Entry 7VGI (electron microscopy, 3.36 A resolution); this record covers chains A and B.

# Chain A
Name: Cell cycle control protein 50A
From: Homo sapiens
Reference sequence: Q9NV96 (CC50A_HUMAN); numbering as in UniProt (aligned over 1-361)
Amino-acid sequence (370 residues; each row starts with the number of its first residue; numbers below 1 keep their minus sign (Met-2 is residue -2)):
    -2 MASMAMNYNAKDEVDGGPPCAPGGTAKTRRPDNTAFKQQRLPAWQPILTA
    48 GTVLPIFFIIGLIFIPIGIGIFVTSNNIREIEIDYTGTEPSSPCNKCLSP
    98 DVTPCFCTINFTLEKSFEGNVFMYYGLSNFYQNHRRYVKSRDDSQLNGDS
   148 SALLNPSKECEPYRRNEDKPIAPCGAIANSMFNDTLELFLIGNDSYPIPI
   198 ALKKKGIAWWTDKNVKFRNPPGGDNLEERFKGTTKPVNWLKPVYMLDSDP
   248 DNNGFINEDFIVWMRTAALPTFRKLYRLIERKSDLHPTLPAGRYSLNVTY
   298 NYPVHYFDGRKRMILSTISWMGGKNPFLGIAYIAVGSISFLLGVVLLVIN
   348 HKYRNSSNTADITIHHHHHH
Disordered / not traced: -2 to 23, 355-367
Construct notes: initiating methionine (-2); expression tag (-1 to 0, 362-367)
Disulfide bonds: Cys91-Cys104
Glycans and other covalent adducts: N-acetylglucosamine (NAG) linked to Asn107, Asn294; glycan linked to Asn180

# Chain B
Name: Phospholipid-transporting ATPase IC
From: Homo sapiens
Notes: EC 7.6.2.1
Reference sequence: O43520 (AT8B1_HUMAN); numbering as in UniProt (aligned over 1-1251)
Amino-acid sequence (1294 residues; numbered -42 to 1251; the number before each row is that of its first residue; numbers below 1 keep their minus sign (Met-42 is residue -42)):
   -42 MASWSHPQFEKGGGARGGSGGGSWSHPQFEKGFDYKDDDDKGTMSTERDS
     8 ETTFDEDSQPNDEVVPYSDDETEDELDDQGSAVEPEQNRVNREAEENREP
    58 FRKECTWQVKANDRKYHEQPHFMNTKFLCIKESKYANNAIKTYKYNAFTF
   108 IPMNLFEQFKRAANLYFLALLILQAVPQISTLAWYTTLVPLLVVLGVTAI
   158 KDLVDDVARHKMDKEINNRTCEVIKDGRFKVAKWKEIQVGDVIRLKKNDF
   208 VPADILLLSSSEPNSLCYVETAELDGETNLKFKMSLEITDQYLQREDTLA
   258 TFDGFIECEEPNNRLDKFTGTLFWRNTSFPLDADKILLRGCVIRNTDFCH
   308 GLVIFAGADTKIMKNSGKTRFKRTKIDYLMNYMVYTIFVVLILLSAGLAI
   358 GHAYWEAQVGNSSWYLYDGEDDTPSYRGFLIFWGYIIVLNTMVPISLYVS
   408 VEVIRLGQSHFINWDLQMYYAEKDTPAKARTTTLNEQLGQIHYIFSDKTG
   458 TLTQNIMTFKKCCINGQIYGDHRDASQHNHNKIEQVDFSWNTYADGKLAF
   508 YDHYLIEQIQSGKEPEVRQFFFLLAVCHTVMVDRTDGQLNYQAASPDEGA
   558 LVNAARNFGFAFLARTQNTITISELGTERTYNVLAILDFNSDRKRMSIIV
   608 RTPEGNIKLYCKGADTVIYERLHRMNPTKQETQDALDIFANETLRTLCLC
   658 YKEIEEKEFTEWNKKFMAASVASTNRDEALDKVYEEIEKDLILLGATAIE
   708 DKLQDGVPETISKLAKADIKIWVLTGDKKETAENIGFACELLTEDTTICY
   758 GEDINSLLHARMENQRNRGGVYAKFAPPVQESFFPPGGNRALIITGSWLN
   808 EILLEKKTKRNKILKLKFPRTEEERRMRTQSKRRLEAKKEQRQKNFVDLA
   858 CECSAVICCRVTPKQKAMVVDLVKRYKKAITLAIGDGANDVNMIKTAHIG
   908 VGISGQEGMQAVMSSDYSFAQFRYLQRLLLVHGRWSYIRMCKFLRYFFYK
   958 NFAFTLVHFWYSFFNGYSAQTAYEDWFITLYNVLYTSLPVLLMGLLDQDV
  1008 SDKLSLRFPGLYIVGQRDLLFNYKRFFVSLLHGVLTSMILFFIPLGAYLQ
  1058 TVGQDGEAPSDYQSFAVTIASALVITVNFQIGLDTSYWTFVNAFSIFGSI
  1108 ALYFGIMFDFHSAGIHVLFPSAFQFTGTASNALRQPYIWLTIILAVAVCL
  1158 LPVVAIRFLSMTIWPSESDKIQKHRKRLKAEEQWQRRQQVFRRGVSTRRS
  1208 AYAFSHQRGYADLISSGRSIRKKRSPLDAIVADGTAEYRRTGDS
Disordered / not traced: -42 to 14, 28-60, 1116-1133, 1228-1251
Construct notes: initiating methionine (-42); expression tag (-41 to 0)
Modified positions: Asp454 (aspartyl phosphate; PHD)
Glycans and other covalent adducts: N-acetylglucosamine (NAG) linked to Asn368
Ion coordination: Mg2+: Asp454, Thr456, Asp893
From the paper describing this entry:
  - post-translational modification sites: Asp454
  - Mg2+ coordination: Asp454, Thr456, Asp893
  - mutagenesis - E234Q, K813G/K814S/K816G/R817S/K819S: decreased catalytic activity
  - catalytic residues: Glu234 (proposed by the authors, not directly observed)
  - mutagenesis - K822S/K824S/R827G/R832G/R833S/R835G, K839G/R840S/R841G/K845S/K846S, K1177E/K1180E/H1181D/R1182E/K1183E/R1184E/K1186E, R1194T/R1199S/R1200S/R1206S: unchanged catalytic activity
  - disease-associated variants - S403Y, S994R (citing earlier work)
  - mutagenesis - T143A, T144A, N397A, N397Q, S403Y, N989A, S994R: decreased catalytic activity on PS dissolved in TC
  - specificity-determining residues: Asn397 (by similarity / conservation)

# How chain A and chain B interact
Pairs across the interface (132; chain A residue first):
  Lys24(A) - Lys430(B)
  Lys24(A) - Asp431(B)  hydrogen bond (backbone-backbone)
  Lys24(A) - Thr432(B)
  Lys24(A) - Pro433(B)
  Thr25(A) - Pro433(B)
  Arg26(A) - Asp431(B)  salt bridge
  Arg27(A) - Leu423(B)
  Arg27(A) - Tyr426(B)
  Pro28(A) - Trp421(B)
  Pro28(A) - Asp422(B)
  Pro28(A) - Leu423(B)
  Asn30(A) - Leu423(B)
  Phe33(A) - Phe418(B)  hydrophobic
  Lys34(A) - Trp421(B)
  Gln35(A) - Trp421(B)  hydrogen bond (side chain-backbone)
  Gln35(A) - Leu423(B)  hydrogen bond (side chain-backbone)
  Gln36(A) - Phe418(B)
  Gln36(A) - His939(B)
  Gln36(A) - Trp942(B)
  Gln36(A) - Arg946(B)
  Gln36(A) - Gln1005(B)
  Leu38(A) - Leu1003(B)  hydrophobic
  Leu38(A) - Tyr1094(B)  hydrogen bond (backbone-side chain)
  Leu38(A) - Thr1096(B)
  Pro39(A) - Thr1096(B)
  Ala40(A) - Tyr1094(B)
  Ala40(A) - Trp1095(B)
  Trp41(A) - Tyr1094(B)
  Trp41(A) - Trp1095(B)  hydrogen bond (backbone-backbone)
  Gln42(A) - Ser1093(B)
  Gln42(A) - Gln1179(B)
  Gln42(A) - Arg1182(B)
  Pro43(A) - Ser1093(B)
  Pro43(A) - Trp1095(B)
  Leu45(A) - Met1168(B)
  Thr46(A) - Phe1165(B)
  Val50(A) - Val1161(B)  hydrophobic
  Val50(A) - Phe1165(B)  hydrophobic
  Phe54(A) - Leu1158(B)
  Phe54(A) - Ala1162(B)  hydrophobic
  Ile57(A) - Leu1158(B)  hydrophobic
  Phe61(A) - Ala1154(B)  hydrophobic
  Ile68(A) - Tyr1144(B)
  Ile68(A) - Leu1147(B)  hydrophobic
  Phe119(A) - Gln1061(B)
  Phe119(A) - Asp1062(B)
  Tyr121(A) - Gln1061(B)  hydrogen bond (side chain-backbone)
  Asn126(A) - Tyr372(B)  hydrogen bond (backbone-side chain)
  Phe127(A) - Tyr372(B)
  Tyr128(A) - Trp362(B)  hydrophobic
  Tyr128(A) - Tyr372(B)  hydrogen bond (backbone-side chain)
  Tyr128(A) - Asn972(B)
  Tyr128(A) - Gly973(B)
  Asn130(A) - Tyr968(B)
  Asn130(A) - Phe971(B)  hydrogen bond (side chain-backbone)
  Asn130(A) - Asn972(B)
  Asn130(A) - Gln977(B)
  His131(A) - Trp362(B)
  His131(A) - Leu373(B)
  His131(A) - Asn972(B)
  His131(A) - Ser975(B)
  Arg132(A) - Thr138(B)  hydrogen bond
  Arg132(A) - Ser975(B)  hydrogen bond (backbone-side chain)
  Arg132(A) - Ala976(B)
  Arg132(A) - Gln977(B)
  Arg133(A) - Glu363(B)  salt bridge
  Arg133(A) - Asp375(B)  salt bridge
  Tyr134(A) - Leu373(B)  hydrophobic
  Pro159(A) - Tyr374(B)
  Tyr160(A) - Tyr374(B)
  Ser177(A) - Trp371(B)
  Ala205(A) - Glu1064(B)
  Trp206(A) - Gly1063(B)
  Trp206(A) - Glu1064(B)  hydrogen bond (side chain-backbone)
  Trp206(A) - Ala1065(B)
  Trp206(A) - Asp1068(B)
  Trp206(A) - Ser1071(B)
  Trp206(A) - Thr1135(B)
  Trp206(A) - Asn1138(B)
  Trp207(A) - Glu1064(B)  hydrogen bond (backbone-side chain)
  Arg262(A) - Asp1068(B)  salt bridge
  Arg262(A) - Gln1070(B)
  Thr263(A) - Asp1068(B)
  Thr263(A) - Tyr1069(B)  hydrogen bond (backbone-backbone)
  Ala264(A) - Tyr1069(B)
  Ala265(A) - Tyr968(B)  hydrogen bond (backbone-side chain)
  Ala265(A) - Asp1068(B)
  Ala265(A) - Tyr1069(B)  hydrophobic
  Ala265(A) - Phe1072(B)  hydrophobic
  Leu266(A) - Tyr1055(B)  hydrophobic
  Leu266(A) - Leu1056(B)  hydrophobic
  Pro267(A) - Phe971(B)
  Leu272(A) - Gly1063(B)
  Tyr299(A) - Trp371(B)
  Pro300(A) - Trp371(B)  hydrogen bond (backbone-side chain)
  Phe304(A) - Ser370(B)
  Phe304(A) - Trp371(B)
  Phe304(A) - Tyr372(B)  hydrophobic
  Ser313(A) - Gln1061(B)
  Thr314(A) - Gln1061(B)  hydrogen bond (backbone-side chain)
  Ile315(A) - Gln1061(B)
  Ser316(A) - Gln1061(B)
  Met318(A) - Tyr1144(B)
  Gly319(A) - Gln1061(B)
  Gly319(A) - Tyr1144(B)
  Gly320(A) - Thr1058(B)
  Gly320(A) - Gln1061(B)
  Gly320(A) - Tyr1144(B)
  Lys321(A) - Thr1058(B)
  Asn322(A) - Ala1054(B)
  Asn322(A) - Gln1057(B)  hydrogen bond
  Asn322(A) - Thr1058(B)
  Asn322(A) - Tyr1144(B)
  Pro323(A) - Gln1057(B)
  Phe324(A) - Ile1050(B)
  Phe324(A) - Gly1053(B)
  Phe324(A) - Ala1054(B)
  Phe324(A) - Gln1057(B)  hydrogen bond (backbone-side chain)
  Leu325(A) - Tyr1144(B)  hydrophobic
  Leu325(A) - Leu1147(B)  hydrophobic
  Leu325(A) - Leu1151(B)  hydrophobic
  Ala328(A) - Leu1151(B)  hydrophobic
  Tyr329(A) - Leu1147(B)  hydrogen bond (side chain-backbone)
  Tyr329(A) - Leu1151(B)  hydrophobic
  Val332(A) - Leu1151(B)  hydrophobic
  Val332(A) - Val1155(B)  hydrophobic
  Ser336(A) - Leu1158(B)
  Leu343(A) - Ala1162(B)  hydrophobic
  Leu343(A) - Phe1165(B)
  Asn347(A) - Phe1165(B)
  Tyr350(A) - Thr1169(B)
  Tyr350(A) - Ile1170(B)  hydrophobic
Other interface residues (no listed pair), chain A (79 interface residues in all): Arg37, Ile44, Ala47, Ile64, Ile75, Ala173, Ile204, Thr208, Asn235, Tyr303, Leu339
Other interface residues (no listed pair), chain B (88 interface residues in all): His359, Val366, Ser369, Gly376, Arg384, Ile388, Asn420, Asp1009, Leu1052, Val1059, Gly1060, Pro1066, Ser1067, Phe1097, Gly1134, Pro1143, Thr1148, Ile1150, Arg1164, Leu1166, Lys1180

# Summary
79 residues of chain A face 88 of chain B across their interface, with 20 hydrogen bonds and 4 salt bridges.
Polar contacts include Arg26(A)-Asp431(B), Arg133(A)-Glu363(B) and Arg133(A)-Asp375(B). From the paper: the
catalytic residue Glu234(B); T143A, T144A and N397A of chain B, among others, reduce catalytic activity on PS
dissolved in TC; 13 substitutions were tested in all.
Chain A is Cell cycle control protein 50A and chain B is Phospholipid-transporting ATPase IC, both from Homo
sapiens; the structure, Cryo-EM structure of the human P4-type flippase ATP8B1-CDC50A in the auto-inhibited
E2P state, was determined by electron microscopy (same publication as 7VGH and 7VGJ).
